7CAH - chains D and E of the 3 polymer chains in the assembly; structure by electron microscopy, 3.90 A resolution.

== Chain D ==
Molecule: Light chain of H014 Fab
From: Homo sapiens
Notes: antibody fragment or engineered binder
Chain sequence (105 residues; each row starts with the number of its first residue):
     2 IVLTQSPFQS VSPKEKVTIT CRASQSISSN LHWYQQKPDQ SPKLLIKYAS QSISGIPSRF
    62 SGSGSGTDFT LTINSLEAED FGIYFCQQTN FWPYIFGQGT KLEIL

== Chain E ==
Molecule: Heavy chain of H014 Fab
From: Homo sapiens
Notes: antibody fragment or engineered binder
Chain sequence (222 residues; row label = number of the first residue in the row):
     2 VQLVQSGAEV KKPGATVKIS CKVSGYSFSN YYIHWVKQAP GKSLEWIGYI DPFNGGTSDN
    62 LKFKGAATLT ADTSTDTAYM ELSSLRSEDT AVYYCARSEY DPYYVMDYWG QGTTVTVSSA
   122 STKGPSVFPL APSSKSTSGG TAALGCLVKD YFPEPVTVSW NSGALTSGVH TFPAVLQSSG
   182 LYSLSSVVTV PSSSLGTQTY ICNVNHKPSN TKVDKKVEPK SC
Disordered / not traced: 2, 123-223
Disulfides: Cys22-Cys96

== Chain D / chain E interface ==
Pairs across the interface (19):
  Ser42(D) - Tyr95(E)
  Ser42(D) - Trp110(E)
  Ser42(D) - Gly111(E)
  Pro43(D) - Trp110(E)  hydrogen bond (backbone-side chain)
  Lys44(D) - Asp108(E)
  Lys44(D) - Trp110(E)
  Leu45(D) - Met107(E)
  Leu45(D) - Asp108(E)
  Tyr49(D) - Tyr104(E)
  Phe86(D) - Ser44(E)
  Phe86(D) - Leu45(E)
  Trp93(D) - Ser59(E)  hydrogen bond
  Trp93(D) - Asp60(E)
  Trp93(D) - Leu62(E)  hydrophobic
  Pro94(D) - Asn61(E)
  Tyr95(D) - Trp47(E)
  Tyr95(D) - Tyr105(E)
  Phe97(D) - Leu45(E)  hydrophobic
  Gln99(D) - Ser44(E)
Also at the interface, not in a pair above, chain D (13 interface residues in all): His33, Gly98
Also at the interface, not in a pair above, chain E (17 interface residues in all): Gln39, Lys43, Val106

== In short ==
13 residues of chain D face 17 of chain E across their interface, with 2 hydrogen bonds. Polar pairs include
Pro43(D)-Trp110(E) and Trp93(D)-Ser59(E).
Chain D is Light chain of H014 Fab and chain E is Heavy chain of H014 Fab, both from Homo sapiens; the
structure, The interface of H014 Fab binds to SARS-CoV-2 S, was determined by electron microscopy, deposited
together with 7CAC, 7CAB, 7CAI and 7CAK.
